PDB entry 7XXA | electron microscopy, 3.09 A resolution | chains A and D of the 5 polymer chains in the assembly

[Chain A]
Molecule: VP1
Organism: Echovirus E18
Amino-acid sequence (312 residues; numbered 1 to 312; the number before each row is that of its first residue):
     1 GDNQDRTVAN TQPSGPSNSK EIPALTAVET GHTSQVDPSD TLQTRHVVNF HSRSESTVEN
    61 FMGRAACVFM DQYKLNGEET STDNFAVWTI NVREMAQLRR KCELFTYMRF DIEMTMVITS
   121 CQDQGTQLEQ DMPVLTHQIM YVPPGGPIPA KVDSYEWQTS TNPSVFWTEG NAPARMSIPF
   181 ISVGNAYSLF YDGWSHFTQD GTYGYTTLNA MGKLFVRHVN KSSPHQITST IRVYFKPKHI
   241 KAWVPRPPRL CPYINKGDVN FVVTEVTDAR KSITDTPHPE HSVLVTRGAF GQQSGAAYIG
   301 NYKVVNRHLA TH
Unresolved in the structure: 1-4, 281-312

[Chain D]
Molecule: VP4
Organism: Echovirus E18
Amino-acid sequence (69 residues; numbered 1 to 69; the number before each row is that of its first residue):
     1 MGAQVSTQKT GAHETSLNAK GNSIIHYTNI NFYKDAASSA SNRQELQQDP GKFTDPVKDL
    61 MVKTLPALN
Unresolved in the structure: 1-27

[How chain A and chain D interact]
Residue-residue contacts - 50 pairs, chain A then chain D:
  Asp5(A) - Gln44(D)
  Arg6(A) - Leu46(D)
  Glu21(A) - Thr64(D)
  Ile22(A) - Lys63(D)
  Ile22(A) - Thr64(D)  hydrogen bond (backbone-backbone)
  Ile22(A) - Pro66(D)  hydrophobic
  Pro23(A) - Lys63(D)
  Thr26(A) - Ala67(D)
  Ala27(A) - Met61(D)
  Ala27(A) - Ala67(D)
  Ala27(A) - Leu68(D)  hydrophobic
  Thr30(A) - Val57(D)
  Thr30(A) - Met61(D)  hydrogen bond
  Thr30(A) - Leu68(D)
  Gly31(A) - Pro56(D)
  His32(A) - Thr54(D)  hydrogen bond (side chain-backbone)
  His32(A) - Asp55(D)  salt bridge
  His32(A) - Pro56(D)
  His32(A) - Val57(D)
  His32(A) - Met61(D)
  Thr33(A) - Thr54(D)  hydrogen bond (backbone-backbone)
  Gln35(A) - Thr54(D)  hydrogen bond
  Gln35(A) - Asp55(D)
  Gln35(A) - Lys63(D)  hydrogen bond (backbone-side chain)
  Val36(A) - Lys63(D)
  Asp37(A) - Lys63(D)  salt bridge
  Asp40(A) - Lys63(D)
  Ser52(A) - Leu46(D)
  Arg53(A) - Leu46(D)
  Arg53(A) - Gln48(D)  hydrogen bond
  Ser54(A) - Leu46(D)
  Glu59(A) - Asn42(D)  hydrogen bond
  Glu59(A) - Arg43(D)
  Asn60(A) - Arg43(D)  hydrogen bond (side chain-backbone)
  Gly63(A) - Arg43(D)  hydrogen bond (backbone-side chain)
  Arg64(A) - Arg43(D)
  Asp111(A) - Ala36(D)
  Asp111(A) - Ala37(D)
  Ser177(A) - Ala37(D)
  Ser177(A) - Ser38(D)
  Pro179(A) - Ala37(D)  hydrophobic
  Lys238(A) - Ala37(D)  hydrogen bond (side chain-backbone)
  Lys238(A) - Ser38(D)
  Lys238(A) - Ser39(D)  hydrogen bond (side chain-backbone)
  Lys238(A) - Ser41(D)
  His239(A) - Ala36(D)  hydrogen bond (side chain-backbone)
  His239(A) - Ser39(D)
  His239(A) - Ala40(D)  hydrogen bond (side chain-backbone)
  His239(A) - Asn42(D)
  Pro245(A) - Phe53(D)
Other interface residues (no listed pair), chain A (32 interface residues in all): Lys20, Thr57, Glu113, Lys236
Other interface residues (no listed pair), chain D (24 interface residues in all): Glu45, Leu65

[Overview]
32 residues of chain A face 24 of chain D across their interface; the contacts include 14 hydrogen bonds and 2
salt bridges. Polar pairs include His32(A)-Asp55(D), Asp37(A)-Lys63(D) and Thr30(A)-Met61(D).
Chain A is VP1 and chain D is VP4, both from Echovirus E18; the structure, Complex of Echo 18 and FcRn at
pH7.4, was determined by electron microscopy, deposited together with 7XXG and 7XXJ.
